Entry 9GUW (electron microscopy, 3.10 A resolution); this record covers chains A and F of the 30 polymer chains in the assembly.

Chain A:
Molecule: 16S ribosomal RNA
Source organism: Escherichia coli K-12
Sequence (1541 nucleotides; each row starts with the number of its first residue):
     1 AAAUUGAAGA GUUUGAUCAU GGCUCAGAUU GAACGCUGGC GGCAGGCCUA ACACAUGCAA
    61 GUCGAACGGU AACAGGAAGA AGCUUGCUUC UUUGCUGACG AGUGGCGGAC GGGUGAGUAA
   121 UGUCUGGGAA ACUGCCUGAU GGAGGGGGAU AACUACUGGA AACGGUAGCU AAUACCGCAU
   181 AACGUCGCAA GACCAAAGAG GGGUACCUUC GGGCCUCUUG CCAUCGGAUG UGCCCAGAUG
   241 GGAUUAGCUA GUAGGUGGGG UAACGGCUCA CCUAGGCGAC GAUCCCUAGC UGGUCUGAGA
   301 GGAUGACCAG CCACACUGGA ACUGAGACAC GGUCCAGACU CCUACGGGAG GCAGCAGUGG
   361 GGAAUAUUGC ACAAUGGGCG CAAGCCUGAU GCAGCCAUGC CGCGUGUAUG AAGAAGGCCU
   421 UCGGGUUGUA AAGUACUUUC AGCGGGGAGG AAGGGAGUAA AGUUAAUACC UUUGCUCAUU
   481 GACGUUACCC GCAGAAGAAG CACCGGCUAA CUCCGUGCCA GCAGCCXCGG UAAUACGGAG
   541 GGUGCAAGCG UUAAUCGGAA UUACUGGGCG UAAAGCGCAC GCAGGCGGUU UGUUAAGUCA
   601 GAUGUGAAAU CCCCGGGCUC AACCUGGGAA CUGCAUCUGA UACUGGCAAG CUUGAGUCUC
   661 GUAGAGGGGG GUAGAAUUCC AGGUGUAGCG GUGAAAUGCG UAGAGAUCUG GAGGAAUACC
   721 GGUGGCGAAG GCGGCCCCCU GGACGAAGAC UGACGCUCAG GUGCGAAAGC GUGGGGAGCA
   781 AACAGGAUUA GAUACCCUGG UAGUCCACGC CGUAAACGAU GUCGACUUGG AGGUUGUGCC
   841 CUUGAGGCGU GGCUUCCGGA GCUAACGCGU UAAGUCGACC GCCUGGGGAG UACGGCCGCA
   901 AGGUUAAAAC UCAAAUGAAU UGACGGGGGC CCGCACAAGC GGUGGAGCAU GUGGUUUAAU
   961 UCGAUGXAAC GCGAAGAACC UUACCUGGUC UUGACAUCCA CGGAAGUUUU CAGAGAUGAG
  1021 AAUGUGCCUU CGGGAACCGU GAGACAGGUG CUGCAUGGCU GUCGUCAGCU CGUGUUGUGA
  1081 AAUGUUGGGU UAAGUCCCGC AACGAGCGCA ACCCUUAUCC UUUGUUGCCA GCGGUCCGGC
  1141 CGGGAACUCA AAGGAGACUG CCAGUGAUAA ACUGGAGGAA GGUGGGGAUG ACGUCAAGUC
  1201 AUCAUGGCCC UUACGACCAG GGCUACACAC GUGCUACAAU GGCGCAUACA AAGAGAAGCG
  1261 ACCUCGCGAG AGCAAGCGGA CCUCAUAAAG UGCGUCGUAG UCCGGAUUGG AGUCUGCAAC
  1321 UCGACUCCAU GAAGUCGGAA UCGCUAGUAA UCGUGGAUCA GAAUGCCACG GUGAAUACGU
  1381 UCCCGGGCCU UGUACACACC GCCCGUXACA CCAUGGGAGU GGGUUGCAAA AGAAGUAGGU
  1441 AGCUUAACCU UCGGGAGGGC GCUUACCACU UUGUGAUUCA UGACUGGGGU GAAGUCGUAA
  1501 CAAGGUAACC GUAGGGGAAC CUGCGGUUGG AUCACCUCCU U
Not modelled in the structure: 1401-1407, 1495-1501, 1541
Modified / non-standard residues: PSU (pseudouridine-5'-monophosphate) at position 516, G7M (N7-methyl-guanosine-5'-monophosphate) at position 527, 2MG (2N-methylguanosine-5'-monophosphate) at position 966, 5MC (5-methylcytidine-5'-monophosphate) at position 967, 2MG (2N-methylguanosine-5'-monophosphate) at position 1207, 4OC (4n,o2'-methylcytidine-5'-monophosphate) at position 1402, 5MC (5-methylcytidine-5'-monophosphate) at position 1407, UR3 (3-methyluridine-5'-monophoshate) at position 1498, 2MG (2N-methylguanosine-5'-monophosphate) at position 1516, MA6 (6N-dimethyladenosine-5'-monophoshate) at position 1518, MA6 (6N-dimethyladenosine-5'-monophoshate) at position 1519
Ion coordination: Mg2+ site 1 near G21 (its only coordinating residue here); Mg2+ site 2: G46, C47; Mg2+ site 3 near A53 (its only coordinating residue here); Mg2+ site 4: A59, U387; Mg2+ site 5 near G100 (its only coordinating residue here); Mg2+ site 6: A109, G331; Mg2+ site 7 near G111 (its only coordinating residue here); Mg2+ site 8: A116, G117, G289; Mg2+ site 9 near G145 (its only coordinating residue here); Mg2+ site 10 near A171 (its only coordinating residue here); Mg2+ site 11: U180, A195; Mg2+ site 12 near A197 (its only coordinating residue here); 62 more Mg2+ sites not listed

Chain F:
Molecule: 30S ribosomal protein S5
Source organism: Escherichia coli K-12
UniProtKB: P0A7W1 (RS5_ECOLI); numbering as in UniProt (aligned over 10-166)
Chain sequence (157 residues; numbered 10 to 166; the number before each row is that of its first residue):
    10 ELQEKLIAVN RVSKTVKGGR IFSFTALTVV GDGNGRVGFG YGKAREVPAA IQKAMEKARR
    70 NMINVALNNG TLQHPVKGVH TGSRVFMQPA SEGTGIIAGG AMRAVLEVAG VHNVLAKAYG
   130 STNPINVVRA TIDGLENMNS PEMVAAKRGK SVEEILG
Curated features (UniProtKB/Swiss-Prot):
  - natural variant: Arg-20 (R20L: In strain: SPCR9), Val-21 (V21E: In strain: SPCR7), Ser-22 (S22P: In strain: SPCR13 and SPCR15), Gly-104 (G104R: In strain: N-660), Arg-112 (R112G: In strain: NEA-314; R112L: In strain: N-421 and D-1023; R112S: In strain: NEA-319), Glu-151 (E151S: In strain: B)
  - mutagenesis: Arg-20 to Arg-29 (No effect on mRNA unwinding ability of the ribosome)

How chain A and chain F interact:
Residue-residue contacts (59; chain A residue first):
  U5(A) / Ser-100(F)  hydrogen bond to the base
  G6(A) / Ala-99(F)  base contact
  G6(A) / Ser-100(F)  hydrogen bond to the base
  G6(A) / Thr-103(F)  hydrogen bond to the base
  G6(A) / Leu-124(F)  base contact
  A7(A) / Phe-95(F)  base contact
  A7(A) / Gln-97(F)  hydrogen bond to the base
  A7(A) / Ala-125(F)  hydrogen bond to the sugar
  A7(A) / Lys-126(F)  sugar contact
  A7(A) / Tyr-128(F)  base contact
  A8(A) / Ile-106(F)  base contact
  A8(A) / Ala-107(F)  hydrogen bond to the sugar
  A8(A) / Gly-108(F)  sugar contact
  A8(A) / Arg-112(F)  base contact
  A8(A) / Ala-125(F)  sugar contact
  G9(A) / Gly-108(F)  phosphate contact
  G9(A) / Lys-126(F)  salt bridge to the phosphate
  G9(A) / Ala-127(F)  hydrogen bond to the phosphate
  A10(A) / Thr-131(F)  hydrogen bond to the phosphate
  G15(A) / Ser-22(F)  hydrogen bond to the sugar
  G15(A) / Thr-24(F)  base contact
  G15(A) / Arg-29(F)  sugar contact
  A16(A) / Val-21(F)  sugar contact
  A16(A) / Ser-22(F)  hydrogen bond to the sugar
  U17(A) / Asn-19(F)  hydrogen bond to the phosphate
  C18(A) / Asn-132(F)  hydrogen bond to the phosphate
  C18(A) / Ile-134(F)  phosphate contact
  C18(A) / Asn-135(F)  phosphate contact
  A19(A) / Ser-130(F)  hydrogen bond to the phosphate
  A19(A) / Asn-132(F)  hydrogen bond to the phosphate
  A19(A) / Asn-135(F)  phosphate contact
  U20(A) / Ser-130(F)  phosphate contact
  A559(A) / Lys-126(F)  salt bridge to the phosphate
  A560(A) / Tyr-128(F)  stacking on the base
  A864(A) / Thr-90(F)  phosphate contact
  U921(A) / Thr-24(F)  hydrogen bond to the sugar
  G922(A) / Thr-24(F)  sugar contact
  G922(A) / Val-25(F)  sugar contact
  G922(A) / Lys-26(F)  sugar contact
  A923(A) / Lys-26(F)  phosphate contact
  G1072(A) / Lys-62(F)  salt bridge to the phosphate
  U1073(A) / Lys-62(F)  salt bridge to the phosphate
  G1074(A) / Glu-65(F)  phosphate contact
  G1074(A) / Arg-69(F)  salt bridge to the phosphate
  U1078(A) / His-89(F)  hydrogen bond to the sugar
  U1078(A) / Thr-90(F)  base contact
  U1078(A) / Asn-135(F)  hydrogen bond to the sugar
  U1078(A) / Arg-138(F)  hydrogen bond to the phosphate
  G1079(A) / Tyr-50(F)  hydrogen bond to the phosphate
  G1079(A) / Arg-138(F)  salt bridge to the phosphate
  A1080(A) / Val-21(F)  phosphate contact
  A1080(A) / Tyr-50(F)  hydrogen bond to the phosphate
  A1080(A) / Lys-52(F)  salt bridge to the phosphate
  A1081(A) / Val-21(F)  phosphate contact
  A1081(A) / Ser-22(F)  phosphate contact
  A1081(A) / Lys-23(F)  phosphate contact
  A1081(A) / Lys-52(F)  salt bridge to the phosphate
  A1534(A) / Arg-29(F)  hydrogen bond to the phosphate
  C1535(A) / Arg-29(F)  hydrogen bond to the phosphate
Interface residues without a listed pair, chain A (32 interface residues in all): A298, G558, C1071, U1075, A1082
Interface residues without a listed pair, chain F (42 interface residues in all): Arg-20, Thr-34, Arg-54, Lys-66, Gly-91, Arg-93, Gly-129

In short:
32 residues of chain A and 42 residues of chain F are in contact; the contacts include 22 hydrogen bonds, 8
salt bridges and 1 aromatic stacking contact. Polar contacts include U5(A)/Ser-100(F), G6(A)/Ser-100(F) and
G6(A)/Thr-103(F). Curated annotation (UniProt) lists 10 mutagenesis sites on chain F.
Chain A is 16S ribosomal RNA and chain F is 30S ribosomal protein S5, both from Escherichia coli K-12; the
structure, 30S-TEC (TEC in expressome position) Inactive state 2, was determined by electron microscopy (same
publication as 9GUP, 9GUQ, 9GUR, 9GUS, 9GUT, 9GUU, 9GUV and 9GUX).
